Entry 8XPM (electron microscopy, 3.90 A resolution); this record covers chains w1 and b1 of the 68 polymer chains in the assembly.

== Chain w1 ==
Molecule: Head completion protein
Organism: Escherichia phage Lambda
Reference sequence: P68660 (HCP_LAMBD); numbering as in UniProt (aligned over 1-68)
Sequence (68 residues; row label = number of the first residue in the row):
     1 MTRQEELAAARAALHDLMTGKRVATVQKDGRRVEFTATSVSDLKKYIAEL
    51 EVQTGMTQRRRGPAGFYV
Disordered / not traced: 1

== Chain b1 ==
Molecule: Portal protein B
Organism: Escherichia phage Lambda
Reference sequence: P03710 (PORTL_LAMBD); numbering as in UniProt (aligned over 1-533)
Sequence (533 residues; row label = number of the first residue in the row):
     1 MKTPTIPTLLGPDGMTSLREYAGYHGGGSGFGGQLRSWNPPSESVDAALL
    51 PNFTRGNARADDLVRNNGYAANAIQLHQDHIVGSFFRLSHRPSWRYLGIG
   101 EEEARAFSREVEAAWKEFAEDDCCCIDVERKRTFTMMIREGVAMHAFNGE
   151 LFVQATWDTSSSRLFRTQFRMVSPKRISNPNNTGDSRNCRAGVQINDSGA
   201 ALGYYVSEDGYPGWMPQKWTWIPRELPGGRASFIHVFEPVEDGQTRGANV
   251 FYSVMEQMKMLDTLQNTQLQSAIVKAMYAATIESELDTQSAMDFILGANS
   301 QEQRERLTGWIGEIAAYYAAAPVRLGGAKVPHLMPGDSLNLQTAQDTDNG
   351 YSVFEQSLLRYIAAGLGVSYEQLSRNYAQMSYSTARASANESWAYFMGRR
   401 KFVASRQASQMFLCWLEEAIVRRVVTLPSKARFSFQEARSAWGNCDWIGS
   451 GRMAIDGLKEVQEAVMLIEAGLSTYEKECAKRGDDYQEIFAQQVRETMER
   501 RAAGLKPPAWAAAAFESGLRQSTEEEKSDSRAA
Disordered / not traced: 1-24, 303-317, 513-533
Swiss-Prot annotation at these positions:
  - site: A22, G23 (Cleavage)
Disulfides: C123-C125

== How chain w1 and chain b1 interact ==
Residue-residue contacts (25):
  R59(w1) - E285(b1)
  R59(w1) - L286(b1)
  R59(w1) - D287(b1)
  R59(w1) - T288(b1)  hydrogen bond (backbone-backbone)
  R60(w1) - T288(b1)
  R61(w1) - T288(b1)
  R61(w1) - Q289(b1)
  R61(w1) - Y318(b1)
  R61(w1) - A319(b1)
  R61(w1) - A320(b1)
  G62(w1) - A320(b1)
  P63(w1) - M292(b1)
  P63(w1) - A320(b1)
  A64(w1) - M292(b1)  hydrophobic
  A64(w1) - A321(b1)
  G65(w1) - A321(b1)
  G65(w1) - P322(b1)
  G65(w1) - V323(b1)  hydrogen bond (backbone-backbone)
  F66(w1) - V323(b1)
  F66(w1) - L325(b1)  hydrophobic
  Y67(w1) - P322(b1)  hydrophobic
  Y67(w1) - V323(b1)  hydrogen bond (backbone-backbone)
  Y67(w1) - R324(b1)  hydrogen bond
  Y67(w1) - L325(b1)  hydrogen bond (backbone-backbone)
  V68(w1) - L325(b1)  hydrophobic
Other interface residues (no listed pair), chain w1 (11 interface residues in all): Q58

== Summary ==
11 residues of chain w1 face 14 of chain b1 across their interface, with 5 hydrogen bonds. Polar contacts
include Y67(w1)-R324(b1), R59(w1)-T288(b1) and G65(w1)-V323(b1).
Here chain w1 is Head completion protein and chain b1 is Portal protein B, both from Escherichia phage Lambda.
Entry 8XPM (Mature virion portal of phage lambda with DNA) was determined by electron microscopy together with
8XOT, 8XOU, 8XOW and 8XQB from the same study.
